PDB entry 6V1T | electron microscopy, 3.39 A resolution | chains j and w of the 60 polymer chains in the assembly

[Chain j (and w)]
Name: Capsid protein VP1
From: Adeno-associated virus
Notes: chain w of this document is another copy of the same molecule, construct and numbering; everything in this record applies to it too
Reference sequence: B4Y886 (B4Y886_9VIRU); numbering as in UniProt (aligned over 218-738)
Amino-acid sequence (521 residues; numbered 218 to 738; the number before each row is that of its first residue):
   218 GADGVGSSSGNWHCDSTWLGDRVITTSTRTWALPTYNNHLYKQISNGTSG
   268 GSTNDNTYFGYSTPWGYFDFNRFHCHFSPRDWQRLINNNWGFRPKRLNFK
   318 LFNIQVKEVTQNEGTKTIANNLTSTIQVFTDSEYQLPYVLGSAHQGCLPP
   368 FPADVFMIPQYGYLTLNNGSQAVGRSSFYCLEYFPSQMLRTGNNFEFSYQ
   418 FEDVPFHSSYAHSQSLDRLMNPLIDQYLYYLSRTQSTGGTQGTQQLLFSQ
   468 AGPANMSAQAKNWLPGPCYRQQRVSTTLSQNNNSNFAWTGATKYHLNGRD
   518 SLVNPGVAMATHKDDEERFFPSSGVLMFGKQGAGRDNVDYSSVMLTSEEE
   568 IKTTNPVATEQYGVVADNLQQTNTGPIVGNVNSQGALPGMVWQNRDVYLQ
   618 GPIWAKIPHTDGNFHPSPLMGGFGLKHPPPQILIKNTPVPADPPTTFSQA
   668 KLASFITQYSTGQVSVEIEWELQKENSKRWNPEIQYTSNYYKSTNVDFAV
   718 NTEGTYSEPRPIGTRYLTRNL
Construct notes: conflict Asn315 (Ser in B4Y886), Gln417 (Thr in B4Y886)
From the paper describing this entry:
  - specificity-determining residues: Ser269, Asn472 (proposed by the authors, not directly observed)

[Interface between chain j and chain w]
Residue-residue contacts - 60 pairs, chain j then chain w:
  Ser295(j) - Trp697(w)
  Pro296(j) - Trp697(w)
  Arg297(j) - Arg696(w)
  Arg297(j) - Trp697(w)  hydrogen bond (backbone-backbone)
  Arg297(j) - Asn698(w)
  Arg297(j) - Glu700(w)
  Arg297(j) - Gln702(w)
  Arg297(j) - Leu734(w)
  Gln300(j) - Pro699(w)
  Gln300(j) - Glu700(w)  hydrogen bond (side chain-backbone)
  Gln300(j) - Gln702(w)
  Arg301(j) - Glu692(w)  salt bridge
  Arg301(j) - Ser694(w)  hydrogen bond (side chain-backbone)
  Asn304(j) - Gln702(w)
  Asn305(j) - Asn305(w)  hydrogen bond
  Pro367(j) - Trp697(w)
  Pro369(j) - Trp697(w)
  Asp532(j) - Lys709(w)  salt bridge
  Glu692(j) - Arg301(w)  salt bridge
  Ser694(j) - Arg301(w)  hydrogen bond (backbone-side chain)
  Arg696(j) - Arg297(w)
  Trp697(j) - Ser295(w)
  Trp697(j) - Pro296(w)
  Trp697(j) - Arg297(w)  hydrogen bond (backbone-backbone)
  Trp697(j) - Pro367(w)
  Trp697(j) - Pro369(w)
  Trp697(j) - Phe715(w)  hydrogen bond (side chain-backbone)
  Trp697(j) - Tyr723(w)
  Asn698(j) - Arg297(w)
  Asn698(j) - Val713(w)
  Asn698(j) - Asp714(w)
  Pro699(j) - Gln300(w)
  Pro699(j) - Ser705(w)
  Pro699(j) - Phe715(w)
  Glu700(j) - Arg297(w)
  Glu700(j) - Gln300(w)  hydrogen bond (backbone-side chain)
  Glu700(j) - Ser705(w)  hydrogen bond (backbone-side chain)
  Ile701(j) - Thr704(w)
  Ile701(j) - Ser705(w)
  Gln702(j) - Arg297(w)
  Gln702(j) - Gln300(w)
  Gln702(j) - Asn304(w)
  Gln702(j) - Gln702(w)
  Gln702(j) - Tyr703(w)
  Gln702(j) - Thr704(w)  hydrogen bond (backbone-side chain)
  Tyr703(j) - Pro699(w)  hydrophobic
  Tyr703(j) - Gln702(w)
  Thr704(j) - Ile701(w)
  Thr704(j) - Gln702(w)  hydrogen bond (side chain-backbone)
  Thr704(j) - Thr704(w)
  Ser705(j) - Pro699(w)
  Ser705(j) - Glu700(w)  hydrogen bond (side chain-backbone)
  Ser705(j) - Ile701(w)
  Lys709(j) - Asp532(w)  salt bridge
  Val713(j) - Asn698(w)
  Asp714(j) - Asn698(w)
  Phe715(j) - Trp697(w)  hydrogen bond (backbone-side chain)
  Phe715(j) - Pro699(w)
  Tyr723(j) - Trp697(w)
  Leu734(j) - Arg297(w)
Also at the interface, not in a pair above, chain j (31 interface residues in all): Phe368, Glu566, Tyr707
Also at the interface, not in a pair above, chain w (31 interface residues in all): Phe368, Glu566, Tyr707

[Overview]
Chain j and chain w each contribute 31 residues to their interface, with 13 hydrogen bonds and 4 salt bridges.
Polar pairs include Arg301(j)-Glu692(w), Asp532(j)-Lys709(w) and Gln300(j)-Glu700(w). From the paper:
specificity determinants Ser269(j) and Asn472(j).
Chain j and chain w are both Capsid protein VP1 (Adeno-associated virus); the structure, Empty AAVrh.39
particle, was determined by electron microscopy (same publication as 6O9R, 6V10, 6V12, 6V1G and 6V1Z).
